PDB entry 8ULU | electron microscopy, 3.80 A resolution | chains C and N of the 14 polymer chains in the assembly

== Chain C ==
Name: Envelope glycoprotein gp120
Organism: Human immunodeficiency virus 1
UniProtKB: Q2N0S6 (Q2N0S6_9HIV1); the construct lacks a stretch of the UniProt sequence and is renumbered around it, so the offset changes along the chain: 33-138 = UniProt 32-137; 147-184 = UniProt 138-175; 188-306 = UniProt 187-305; 309-321 = UniProt 306-318; 2 more segments
Sequence (479 residues; numbered 33 to 513 plus 12 insertion-coded residues; 14 numbers in that range are skipped by the numbering (no residue carries them; nothing is unmodelled there); the number before each row is that of its first residue; a row labelled like 184A-184K holds insertion residues (184A, then the next letters in order)):
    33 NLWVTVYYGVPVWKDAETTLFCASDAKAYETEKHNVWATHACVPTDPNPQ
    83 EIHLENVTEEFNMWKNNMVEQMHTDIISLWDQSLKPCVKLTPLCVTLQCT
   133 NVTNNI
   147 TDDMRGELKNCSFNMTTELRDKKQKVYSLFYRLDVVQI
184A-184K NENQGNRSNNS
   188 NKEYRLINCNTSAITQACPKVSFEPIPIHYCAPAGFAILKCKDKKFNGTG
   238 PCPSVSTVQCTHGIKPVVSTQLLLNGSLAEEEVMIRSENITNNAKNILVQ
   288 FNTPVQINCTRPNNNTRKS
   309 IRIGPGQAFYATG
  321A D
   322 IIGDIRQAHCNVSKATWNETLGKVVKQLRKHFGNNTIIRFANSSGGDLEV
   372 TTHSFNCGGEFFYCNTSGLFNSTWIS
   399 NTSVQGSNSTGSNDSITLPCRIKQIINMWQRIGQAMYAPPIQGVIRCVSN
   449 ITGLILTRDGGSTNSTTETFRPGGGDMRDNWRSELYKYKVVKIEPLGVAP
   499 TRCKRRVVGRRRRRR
Disordered / not traced: 59-64, 135, 184A-184K, 399-410, 505-513
Differences from the reference sequence: conflict Asn332 (Thr330 in Q2N0S6), Cys501 (Ala498 in Q2N0S6); expression tag (505-513)
Cystine bridges: Cys54-Cys74, Cys119-Cys205, Cys126-Cys196, Cys131-Cys157, Cys218-Cys247, Cys228-Cys239, Cys296-Cys331, Cys378-Cys445, Cys385-Cys418
Covalently attached groups: N-acetylglucosamine (NAG) linked to Asn88, Asn156, Asn234, Asn262, Asn276, Asn295, Asn301, Asn332, Asn339, Asn363, Asn386, Asn448; glycan linked to Asn160, Asn197
What the authors report for this chain:
  - post-translational modification sites: Asn160

== Chain N ==
Name: 04_A06 Fab Light Chain
Organism: Homo sapiens
Notes: antibody fragment or engineered binder
Sequence (211 residues; row label = number of the first residue in the row; note: 4 numbers in that range are skipped by the numbering (no residue carries them; nothing is unmodelled there)):
     1 YIQVTQSPSSLSASIGDTITVACEVSQDVGWAVNWYHQRPGRPPYNLIYT
    51 AHNLAPGVASRFRGSRVGTYFTLTINNLLPEDVGTYYCQVF
    96 DSFAPGGTRVDLRGTVAAPSVFIFPPSDEQLKSGTASVVCLLNNFYPREA
   146 KVQWKVDNALQSGNSQESVTEQDSKDSTYSLSSTLTLSKADYEKHKVYAC
   196 EVTHQGLSSPVTKSFNRGEC
Disordered / not traced: 1, 109-215
Cystine bridges: Cys23-Cys88

== How chain C and chain N interact ==
Residue-residue contacts (8; chain C residue first):
  Asn276(C) - Val29(N)
  Asn276(C) - Phe91(N)
  Thr278(C) - Gln27(N)
  Thr278(C) - Phe91(N)
  Asn279(C) - Phe91(N)
  Asn280(C) - Asp96(N)  hydrogen bond
  Gly458(C) - Asp96(N)
  Thr461(C) - Ile2(N)
Other interface residues (no listed pair), chain N (6 interface residues in all): Gln3

== Summary ==
Chain C and chain N each contribute 6 residues to their interface; the contacts include 1 hydrogen bond. The
hydrogen-bonded pair is Asn280(C)-Asp96(N). Covalently linked N-acetylglucosamine: at Asn88(C), Asn156(C),
Asn234(C), Asn262(C), Asn276(C) and Asn295(C) and 6 more. The paper reports a modification site at Asn160(C).
Chain C is Envelope glycoprotein gp120 (Human immunodeficiency virus 1) and chain N is 04_A06 Fab Light Chain
(Homo sapiens); the structure, Cryo-EM structure of the BG505 SOSIPv2 in complex with bNAb 04_A06 and PGDM1400
Fabs, was determined by electron microscopy, deposited together with 9D8V, 8UKI, 8ULR, 8ULS and 8ULT.
